1NRQ - chains H and R of the 3 polymer chains in the assembly; structure by X-ray diffraction, 3.50 A resolution.

[Chain H]
Molecule: Alpha-thrombin (large subunit)
From: Homo sapiens
Notes: EC 3.4.21.5
UniProt: P00734 (THRB_HUMAN); the construct lacks a stretch of the UniProt sequence and is renumbered around it, so the offset changes along the chain: 16-36 = UniProt 364-384; 37-60 = UniProt 386-409; 61-77 = UniProt 419-435; 78-97 = UniProt 437-456; 7 more segments
Amino-acid sequence (259 residues; row label = number of the first residue in the row; note: 4 numbers in that range are skipped by the numbering (no residue carries them; nothing is unmodelled there); a row labelled like 60A-60I holds insertion residues (60A, then the next letters in order)):
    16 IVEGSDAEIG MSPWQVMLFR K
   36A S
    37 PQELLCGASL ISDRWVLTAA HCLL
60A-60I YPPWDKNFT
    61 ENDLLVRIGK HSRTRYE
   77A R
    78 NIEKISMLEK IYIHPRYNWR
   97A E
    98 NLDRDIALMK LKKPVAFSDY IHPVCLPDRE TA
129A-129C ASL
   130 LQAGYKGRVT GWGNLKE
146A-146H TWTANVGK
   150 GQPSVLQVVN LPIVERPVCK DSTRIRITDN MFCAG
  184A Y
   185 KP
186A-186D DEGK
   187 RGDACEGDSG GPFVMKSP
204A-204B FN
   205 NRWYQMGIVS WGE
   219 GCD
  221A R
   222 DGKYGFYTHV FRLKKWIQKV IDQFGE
Disordered / not traced: 146A-146H, 239-247
Swiss-Prot annotation at these positions:
  - region: Ala183 to Val200 (High affinity receptor-binding region which is also known as the TP508 peptide)
  - active site (Charge relay system): His57, Asp102, Ser195
  - glycosylation: Asn60G (N-linked (GlcNAc...) (complex) asparagine)
Cystine bridges: Cys42-Cys58, Cys168-Cys182, Cys191-Cys220

[Chain R]
Molecule: Receptor based peptide D-fpr's
UniProt: P25116 (PAR1_HUMAN); numbering as in UniProt (aligned over 40-60)
Amino-acid sequence (22 residues; each row starts with the number of its first residue):
    39 FPRSFLLRNP NDKYEPFWED EE
Disordered / not traced: 45-50, 56-60
Construct notes: conflict Arg41 (Arg in P25116)
Modified / non-standard residues: Phe39 (D-phenylalanine; DPN); Arg41 (beta-homoarginine; HMR); Phe43 (D-phenylalanine; DPN)
Swiss-Prot annotation at these positions:
  - site: Phe55, Trp56 (Cleavage)
  - mutagenesis: Phe55 to Trp56 (Abolishes cleavage by CTSG but not by thrombin)

[How chain H and chain R interact]
Pairs across the interface - 12 pairs, chain H then chain R:
  His57(H) - Pro40(R)
  Tyr60A(H) - Phe39(R)  hydrogen bond (side chain-backbone)
  Trp60D(H) - Pro40(R)
  Trp60D(H) - Ser42(R)
  Trp60D(H) - Lys51(R)
  Trp60D(H) - Tyr52(R)
  Trp60D(H) - Glu53(R)
  Leu99(H) - Pro40(R)
  Ile174(H) - Phe39(R)
  Gly216(H) - Phe39(R)
  Gly216(H) - Arg41(R)
  Glu217(H) - Phe43(R)
Also at the interface, not in a pair above, chain H (11 interface residues in all): Glu97A, Glu192, Ser214, Gly219
Also at the interface, not in a pair above, chain R (9 interface residues in all): Leu44

[In short]
11 residues of chain H face 9 of chain R across their interface, with 1 hydrogen bond. Its one hydrogen-bonded
contact is Tyr60A(H)-Phe39(R). From UniProt: 3 active-site residues on chain H; 2 mutagenesis sites on chain
R.
Chain H is Alpha-thrombin (large subunit) (Homo sapiens) and chain R is Receptor based peptide D-fpr's; the
structure, Crystallographic structures of thrombin complexed with thrombin receptor peptides: existence of
expected and novel binding modes, was determined by X-ray diffraction together with 1NRN, 1NRO, 1NRP, 1NRR and
1NRS from the same study.
